PDB entry 6R3B | electron microscopy, 4.50 A resolution (low resolution: residue-level contacts below are approximate; hydrogen-bond / salt-bridge calls are withheld) | chains A and B of the 7 polymer chains in the assembly

== Chain A (and B) ==
Protein: Major capsid protein
From: Bacillus phage SPP1
Notes: chain B of this document is another copy of the same molecule, construct and numbering; everything in this record applies to it too
UniProtKB: Q38582 (CAPSD_BPSPP); numbering as in UniProt (aligned over 2-324)
Chain sequence (323 residues; row label = number of the first residue in the row):
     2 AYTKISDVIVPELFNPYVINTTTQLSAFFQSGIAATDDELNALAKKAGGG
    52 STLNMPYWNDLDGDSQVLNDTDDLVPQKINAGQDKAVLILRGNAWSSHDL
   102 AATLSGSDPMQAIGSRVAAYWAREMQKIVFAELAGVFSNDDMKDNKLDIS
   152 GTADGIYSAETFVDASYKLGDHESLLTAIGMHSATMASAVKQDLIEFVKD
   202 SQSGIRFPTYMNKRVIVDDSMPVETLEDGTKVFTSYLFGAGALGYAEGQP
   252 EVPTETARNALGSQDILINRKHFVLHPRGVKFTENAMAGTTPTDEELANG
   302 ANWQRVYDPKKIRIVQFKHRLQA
From the paper describing this entry:
  - mutagenesis - Y18A: decreased binding to SP
  - mutagenesis - D100A: unchanged binding to gp11
  - mutagenesis - E197K: abolished binding to gp12
  - mutagenesis - D194G/F198A, F198A: decreased binding to gp12

== Interface between chain A and chain B ==
Residue-residue contacts - 42 pairs, chain A then chain B:
  R92(A) - Q67(B)
  R92(A) - V68(B)
  R92(A) - L69(B)
  G93(A) - S66(B)
  G93(A) - L69(B)
  N94(A) - D65(B)
  N94(A) - S66(B)
  N94(A) - Q67(B)
  N94(A) - L75(B)
  A95(A) - L75(B)
  W96(A) - L62(B)
  W96(A) - G64(B)
  S97(A) - L62(B)
  S97(A) - D63(B)
  S97(A) - P77(B)
  S97(A) - Q78(B)
  S98(A) - Q78(B)
  L101(A) - W59(B)
  L105(A) - D38(B)
  L105(A) - E40(B)
  L105(A) - W59(B)
  R117(A) - D61(B)
  R117(A) - L62(B)
  Y121(A) - L62(B)
  Y121(A) - G64(B)
  Y121(A) - D65(B)
  Y121(A) - S66(B)
  E125(A) - S66(B)
  H183(A) - Y168(B)
  S184(A) - E174(B)
  V191(A) - L195(B)
  V191(A) - M212(B)
  F198(A) - M212(B)
  F198(A) - N213(B)
  I206(A) - D201(B)
  R207(A) - D201(B)
  D220(A) - E174(B)
  I267(A) - P77(B)
  I269(A) - L75(B)
  R271(A) - L75(B)
  H273(A) - L69(B)
  E296(A) - S66(B)
Other interface residues (no listed pair), chain A (30 interface residues in all): L91, A102, R124, A188, K192, T292
Other interface residues (no listed pair), chain B (25 interface residues in all): A160, E161, V164, E197

== Summary ==
Chain A and chain B form an interface of 30 and 25 residues respectively. The paper reports that D194G/F198A
and F198A of chain A reduce binding to gp12; Y18A of chain A reduces binding to SP; 5 substitutions were
tested in all.
Both chains are Major capsid protein (Bacillus phage SPP1). Entry 6R3B (Bacteriophage SPP1 procapsid-I
protein) was determined by electron microscopy (same publication as 6R3A and 6RTL).
